PDB entry 2O8A | X-ray diffraction, 2.61 A resolution | chains A and I

[Chain A]
Protein: Serine/threonine-protein phosphatase PP1-gamma catalytic subunit
Organism: Rattus norvegicus
Notes: EC 3.1.3.16
UniProt: P63088 (PP1G_RAT); residue numbers follow UniProt; this construct covers 2-323
Sequence (329 residues; numbered -5 to 323; the number before each row is that of its first residue; numbers below 1 keep their minus sign (Met-5 is residue -5)):
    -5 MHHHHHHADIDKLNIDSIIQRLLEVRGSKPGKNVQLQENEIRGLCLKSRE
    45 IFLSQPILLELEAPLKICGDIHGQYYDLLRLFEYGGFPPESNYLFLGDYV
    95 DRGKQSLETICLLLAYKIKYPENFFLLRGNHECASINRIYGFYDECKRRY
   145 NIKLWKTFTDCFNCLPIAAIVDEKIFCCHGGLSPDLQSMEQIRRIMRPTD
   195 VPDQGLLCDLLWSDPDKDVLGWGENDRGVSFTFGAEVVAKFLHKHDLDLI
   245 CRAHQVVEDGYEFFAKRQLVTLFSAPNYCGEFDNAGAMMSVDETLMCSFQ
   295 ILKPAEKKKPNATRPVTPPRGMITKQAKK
Disordered / not traced: -5 to 5, 301-323
Sequence notes: initiating methionine (-5); expression tag (-4 to 1)
Curated features (UniProtKB/Swiss-Prot):
  - active site: His125 (Proton donor)
  - binding site (Mn(2+)): Asp64, His66, Asp92, Asn124, His173, His248
  - modified residue: Ala2 (N-acetylalanine), Thr307 (Phosphothreonine), Thr311 (Phosphothreonine)

[Chain I]
Protein: Protein phosphatase inhibitor 2
Organism: Mus musculus
UniProt: Q9DCL8 (IPP2_MOUSE); residues 1-206 here correspond to UniProt positions 0-205 (UniProt number = residue number - 1)
Sequence (206 residues; numbered 1 to 206; the number before each row is that of its first residue):
     1 MAASTASHRPIKGILKNKTSAASPPVVPSAEQPRPIVEEELSKKSQKWDE
    51 MNILATYHPADKDYGLMKIDEPNTPYHNMIGDDEDAYSDSEGNEVMTPDI
   101 LAKKLAAAEGSEPKYRTREQESSGEEDNDLSPEEREKKRQFEMKRKLHYN
   151 EGLNIKLARQLISKDLHDDDEDEEMAETADGDSMNVEESSQGSTTSDHLQ
   201 HKSQSS
Disordered / not traced: 1-11, 18-43, 57-129, 170-206
Curated features (UniProtKB/Swiss-Prot):
  - modified residue: Ala3 (N-acetylalanine), Ser123 (Phosphoserine)

[Interface between chain A and chain I]
Pairs across the interface (91):
  Gln49(A) with Leu15(I)
  Pro50(A) with Asn17(I)
  Leu52(A) with Asn17(I), hydrogen bond (backbone-side chain)
  Leu53(A) with Leu15(I), hydrophobic
  Glu54(A) with Ile14(I); Leu15(I); Lys16(I), hydrogen bond (backbone-backbone); Asn17(I), hydrogen bond (backbone-side chain)
  Leu55(A) with Ile14(I); Lys16(I)
  Glu56(A) with Ile14(I), hydrogen bond (backbone-backbone); Lys16(I)
  Asn86(A) with Ile14(I)
  Arg96(A) with His148(I), hydrogen bond; Glu151(I), salt bridge
  Glu116(A) with Gly13(I); Ile14(I), hydrogen bond (backbone-backbone); Leu15(I)
  Asn117(A) with Lys12(I), hydrogen bond (side chain-backbone); Gly13(I)
  Phe119(A) with Ile14(I), hydrophobic
  His125(A) with Glu151(I), salt bridge
  Ala128(A) with Ile162(I)
  Ser129(A) with Ala158(I); Arg159(I), hydrogen bond
  Ile130(A) with Glu151(I); Ile155(I), hydrophobic
  Arg132(A) with Leu161(I); Ile162(I); Asp165(I), salt bridge
  Ile133(A) with Ala158(I), hydrophobic; Leu161(I), hydrophobic
  Tyr134(A) with Asn150(I), hydrogen bond; Glu151(I); Asn154(I)
  Asp166(A) with Lys16(I), salt bridge; Lys44(I), salt bridge
  Glu167(A) with Lys16(I), salt bridge
  Lys168(A) with Lys44(I)
  Val195(A) with Arg159(I)
  Asp197(A) with Ile155(I); Arg159(I), salt bridge
  Trp206(A) with Glu151(I)
  Asp220(A) with Lys146(I)
  Arg221(A) with Tyr149(I); Gly152(I)
  Val223(A) with Ile155(I), hydrophobic
  Asp242(A) with Ser45(I), hydrogen bond; Gln46(I), hydrogen bond (side chain-backbone)
  Leu243(A) with Gln46(I); Trp48(I), hydrophobic
  His248(A) with Tyr149(I)
  Gln249(A) with Arg145(I); Tyr149(I)
  Val250(A) with Phe141(I); Arg145(I), hydrogen bond (backbone-side chain); Tyr149(I), hydrogen bond (backbone-side chain)
  Val251(A) with Phe141(I), hydrophobic; Arg145(I)
  Glu252(A) with Phe141(I)
  Tyr255(A) with Ile53(I); Thr56(I), hydrogen bond
  Phe257(A) with Trp48(I), hydrophobic
  Arg261(A) with Trp48(I); Glu50(I), salt bridge; Ile53(I)
  Tyr272(A) with His148(I), hydrogen bond; Tyr149(I)
  Cys273(A) with His148(I)
  Glu275(A) with Lys144(I), hydrogen bond (backbone-side chain); His148(I), salt bridge
  Phe276(A) with Phe141(I), hydrophobic; Lys144(I)
  Glu287(A) with Lys44(I), hydrogen bond (backbone-side chain)
  Thr288(A) with Ser45(I)
  Leu289(A) with Lys44(I); Ser45(I); Gln46(I); Lys47(I), hydrogen bond (backbone-backbone)
  Met290(A) with Lys47(I); Trp48(I); Asp49(I)
  Cys291(A) with Gln46(I), hydrogen bond; Lys47(I), hydrogen bond (backbone-backbone); Trp48(I), hydrophobic; Asp49(I), hydrogen bond (backbone-backbone)
  Ser292(A) with Asn52(I)
  Phe293(A) with Trp48(I), hydrophobic; Asn52(I), hydrogen bond (backbone-side chain); Ile53(I), hydrophobic
  Ile295(A) with Thr56(I)
Other interface residues (no listed pair), chain A (58 interface residues in all): Leu59, Tyr137, Trp149, Ile169, Asp194, Val264, Phe267, Met283
Other interface residues (no listed pair), chain I (33 interface residues in all): Lys137

[In short]
58 residues of chain A and 33 residues of chain I are in contact, with 22 hydrogen bonds and 9 salt bridges.
Polar pairs include Arg96(A)-Glu151(I), His125(A)-Glu151(I) and Arg132(A)-Asp165(I). Curated annotation
(UniProt) lists active-site residue His125(A) and 6 Mn2+-binding residues on chain A.
Chain A is Serine/threonine-protein phosphatase PP1-gamma catalytic subunit (Rattus norvegicus) and chain I is
Protein phosphatase inhibitor 2 (Mus musculus); the structure, rat PP1cgamma complexed with mouse inhibitor-2,
was determined by X-ray diffraction (same publication as 2O8G).
